PDB entry 6WMU | electron microscopy, 3.18 A resolution | chains A and B of the 12 polymer chains in the assembly

# Chain A (and B)
Molecule: DNA-directed RNA polymerase subunit alpha
Organism: Escherichia coli
Notes: EC 2.7.7.6; chain B of this document is another copy of the same molecule, construct and numbering; everything in this record applies to it too
Reference sequence: A0A073G207 (A0A073G207_ECOLX); residues 1-329 here = UniProt positions 1-329
Sequence (329 residues; row label = number of the first residue in the row):
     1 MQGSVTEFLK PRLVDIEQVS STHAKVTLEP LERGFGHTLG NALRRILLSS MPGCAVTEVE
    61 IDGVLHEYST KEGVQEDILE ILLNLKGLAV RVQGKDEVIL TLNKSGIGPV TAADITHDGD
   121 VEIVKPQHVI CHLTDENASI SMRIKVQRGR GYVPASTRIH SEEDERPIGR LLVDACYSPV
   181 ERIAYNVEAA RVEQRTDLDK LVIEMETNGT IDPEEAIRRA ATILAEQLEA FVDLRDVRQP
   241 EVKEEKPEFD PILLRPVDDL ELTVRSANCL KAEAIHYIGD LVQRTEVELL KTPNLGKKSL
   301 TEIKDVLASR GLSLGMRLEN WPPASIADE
Disordered / not traced: 1-6, 237-329 (chain B: 1-5, 234-329)

# Interface between chain A and chain B
Pairs across the interface - 65 pairs, chain A then chain B:
  F8(A) - R150(B)
  F8(A) - I223(B)  hydrophobic
  F8(A) - Q227(B)
  L9(A) - Q227(B)
  K10(A) - E226(B)
  K10(A) - E229(B)
  P11(A) - Q227(B)
  P11(A) - A230(B)
  L13(A) - F231(B)
  L28(A) - F231(B)  hydrophobic
  G34(A) - R45(B)  hydrogen bond (backbone-side chain)
  F35(A) - I46(B)  hydrophobic
  F35(A) - S50(B)
  F35(A) - I223(B)  hydrophobic
  F35(A) - Q227(B)
  H37(A) - R45(B)
  T38(A) - R45(B)  hydrogen bond
  L39(A) - L224(B)  hydrophobic
  R45(A) - G34(B)  hydrogen bond (side chain-backbone)
  R45(A) - H37(B)
  R45(A) - T38(B)
  I46(A) - F35(B)  hydrophobic
  S50(A) - F8(B)
  R150(A) - T6(B)  hydrogen bond
  R150(A) - E7(B)  hydrogen bond (side chain-backbone)
  R150(A) - F8(B)
  R150(A) - E32(B)  salt bridge
  H160(A) - Q194(B)
  R218(A) - A230(B)
  R218(A) - F231(B)  hydrogen bond (side chain-backbone)
  R218(A) - V232(B)
  R218(A) - D233(B)  salt bridge
  A221(A) - F231(B)  hydrophobic
  A221(A) - V232(B)
  T222(A) - V232(B)
  T222(A) - D233(B)  hydrogen bond
  I223(A) - F8(B)  hydrophobic
  I223(A) - F35(B)  hydrophobic
  L224(A) - L39(B)  hydrophobic
  L224(A) - L228(B)  hydrophobic
  A225(A) - V232(B)  hydrophobic
  E226(A) - K10(B)
  Q227(A) - L9(B)
  Q227(A) - P11(B)
  Q227(A) - F35(B)
  Q227(A) - L39(B)
  L228(A) - L39(B)  hydrophobic
  L228(A) - A221(B)
  L228(A) - L224(B)  hydrophobic
  L228(A) - A225(B)
  E229(A) - K10(B)  salt bridge
  A230(A) - K10(B)
  A230(A) - P11(B)  hydrophobic
  F231(A) - L28(B)  hydrophobic
  F231(A) - L43(B)  hydrophobic
  F231(A) - I203(B)  hydrophobic
  F231(A) - I217(B)  hydrophobic
  V232(A) - R218(B)
  V232(A) - A221(B)  hydrophobic
  V232(A) - T222(B)
  L234(A) - E214(B)
  L234(A) - I217(B)  hydrophobic
  L234(A) - R218(B)
  D236(A) - V14(B)
  D236(A) - I16(B)
Interface residues without a listed pair, chain A (37 interface residues in all): E7, R12, L31, E32, A42, D233
Interface residues without a listed pair, chain B (43 interface residues in all): V26, L31, A42, P52, L201

# Overview
37 residues of chain A face 43 of chain B across their interface; the contacts include 7 hydrogen bonds and 3
salt bridges. Polar pairs include R150(A)-E32(B), R218(A)-D233(B) and E229(A)-K10(B).
Chain A and chain B are both DNA-directed RNA polymerase subunit alpha (Escherichia coli); the structure, E.
coli RNAPs70-SspA-gadA DNA complex, was determined by electron microscopy (same publication as 6WMP).
